PDB entry 5D40 | X-ray diffraction, 1.51 A resolution | chain A

[Chain A]
Molecule: P450-like protein
Source organism: Streptomyces scabies (strain 87.22)
UniProtKB: C9ZDC6 (C9ZDC6_STRSW); numbering as in UniProt (aligned over 1-406)
Amino-acid sequence (427 residues; row label = number of the first residue in the row; numbers below 1 keep their minus sign (Met-20 is residue -20)):
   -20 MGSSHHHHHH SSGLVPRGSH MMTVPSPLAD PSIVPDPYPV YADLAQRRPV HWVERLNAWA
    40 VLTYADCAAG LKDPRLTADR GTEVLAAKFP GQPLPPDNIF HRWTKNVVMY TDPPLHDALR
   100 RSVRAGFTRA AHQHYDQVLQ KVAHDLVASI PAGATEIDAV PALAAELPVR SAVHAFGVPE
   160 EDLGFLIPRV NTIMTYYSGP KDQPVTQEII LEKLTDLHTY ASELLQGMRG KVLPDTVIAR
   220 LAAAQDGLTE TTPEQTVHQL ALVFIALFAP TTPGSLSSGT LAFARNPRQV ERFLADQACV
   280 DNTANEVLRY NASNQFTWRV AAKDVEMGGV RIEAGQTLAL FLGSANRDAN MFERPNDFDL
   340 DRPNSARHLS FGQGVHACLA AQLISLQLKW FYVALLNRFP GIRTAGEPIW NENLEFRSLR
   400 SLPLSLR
Unresolved in the structure: -20 to 3
Differences from the reference sequence: initiating methionine (-20); expression tag (-19 to 0); engineered mutation Tyr176 (His in C9ZDC6)
Ion coordination: heme Fe near Cys357 (its only coordinating residue here)
Small-molecule neighbours:
  - heme (HEM): Leu50, Arg59, Val87, Met88, His95, Arg99, Phe155, Leu241, Val242, Ala245, Leu246, Thr250, Thr251, Ser254, Leu287, Ser292, Asn293, Thr296, Trp297, Arg298, Leu321, Ser349, Phe350, Gly351, Val354, His355, Ala356, Cys357, Leu358, Ala359, Ile363
  - tryptophan (TRP): Arg59, Met88, Tyr89, Met173, Tyr176, Ile244, Ala245, Ala248, Thr250, Asn293, Phe295, Thr296, Trp297, Phe395
From the paper describing this entry:
  - binding site for tryptophan: Tyr176
  - mutagenesis - H176Y (15- and 8-fold): increased binding to L-tryptophan
  - mutagenesis - H176Y: decreased catalytic activity
  - conformationally variable residues (order/disorder transition): Tyr176 to Pro183

[Overview]
Chain A binds heme and tryptophan. The paper reports a binding site for tryptophan at Tyr176; H176Y increases
binding to L-tryptophan.
Chain A is P450-like protein (Streptomyces scabies (strain 87.22)); the structure, Crystal structure of the
5-selective H176Y mutant of Cytochrome TxtE, was determined by X-ray diffraction together with 5D3U from the
same study.
